8JKQ - chains A and D of the 4 polymer chains in the assembly; structure by X-ray diffraction, 3.09 A resolution.

== Chain A ==
Molecule: GACA-Forward
Sequence (19 nucleotides; each row starts with the number of its first residue):
     1 CAACTGACACCGAGAAACC

== Chain D ==
Molecule: Interferon regulatory factor 4
From: Homo sapiens
Notes: fragment: DNA-binding domain
UniProt: F2Z3D5 (F2Z3D5_HUMAN); numbering as in UniProt (aligned over 20-135)
Sequence (116 residues; numbered 20 to 135; the number before each row is that of its first residue):
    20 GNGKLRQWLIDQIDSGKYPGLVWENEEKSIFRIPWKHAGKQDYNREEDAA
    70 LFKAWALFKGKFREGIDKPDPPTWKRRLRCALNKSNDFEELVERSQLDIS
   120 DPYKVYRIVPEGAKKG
Not modelled in the structure: 20, 39, 130-135
Construct notes: engineered mutation Arg-95 (Thr in F2Z3D5)

== How chain A and chain D interact ==
Contacting residue pairs (13):
  DA3(A) with His-56(D), phosphate contact; Ala-57(D), phosphate contact; Pro-91(D), phosphate contact
  DC4(A) with His-56(D), sugar contact; Ala-57(D), hydrogen bond to the phosphate; Pro-91(D), phosphate contact; Lys-94(D), salt bridge to the phosphate
  DT5(A) with Trp-54(D), hydrogen bond to the phosphate; Arg-95(D), base contact; Arg-98(D), salt bridge to the phosphate; Lys-123(D), salt bridge to the phosphate
  DG6(A) with Arg-98(D), salt bridge to the phosphate; Asn-102(D), phosphate contact
Also at the interface, not in a pair above, chain A (5 interface residues in all): DA9
Also at the interface, not in a pair above, chain D (11 interface residues in all): Lys-55, Lys-103

== In short ==
5 residues of chain A face 11 of chain D across their interface, with 2 hydrogen bonds and 4 salt bridges.
Polar contacts include DC4(A)/Ala-57(D), DT5(A)/Trp-54(D) and DC4(A)/Lys-94(D).
Chain A is GACA-Forward and chain D is Interferon regulatory factor 4 (Homo sapiens); the structure, T95R
mutant IRF4 DNA-binding domain bound to an DNA containing GACA motif, was determined by X-ray diffraction,
deposited together with 8JKL, 8JKN, 8JKO and 8JKS.
